PDB entry 9G26 | electron microscopy, 3.40 A resolution | chains A and S of the 17 polymer chains in the assembly

[Chain A]
Protein: DNA-directed RNA polymerase I subunit RPA190
Organism: Saccharomyces cerevisiae
Notes: EC 2.7.7.6
UniProt: P10964 (RPA1_YEAST); numbering as in UniProt (aligned over 1-1664)
Amino-acid sequence (1664 residues; row label = number of the first residue in the row):
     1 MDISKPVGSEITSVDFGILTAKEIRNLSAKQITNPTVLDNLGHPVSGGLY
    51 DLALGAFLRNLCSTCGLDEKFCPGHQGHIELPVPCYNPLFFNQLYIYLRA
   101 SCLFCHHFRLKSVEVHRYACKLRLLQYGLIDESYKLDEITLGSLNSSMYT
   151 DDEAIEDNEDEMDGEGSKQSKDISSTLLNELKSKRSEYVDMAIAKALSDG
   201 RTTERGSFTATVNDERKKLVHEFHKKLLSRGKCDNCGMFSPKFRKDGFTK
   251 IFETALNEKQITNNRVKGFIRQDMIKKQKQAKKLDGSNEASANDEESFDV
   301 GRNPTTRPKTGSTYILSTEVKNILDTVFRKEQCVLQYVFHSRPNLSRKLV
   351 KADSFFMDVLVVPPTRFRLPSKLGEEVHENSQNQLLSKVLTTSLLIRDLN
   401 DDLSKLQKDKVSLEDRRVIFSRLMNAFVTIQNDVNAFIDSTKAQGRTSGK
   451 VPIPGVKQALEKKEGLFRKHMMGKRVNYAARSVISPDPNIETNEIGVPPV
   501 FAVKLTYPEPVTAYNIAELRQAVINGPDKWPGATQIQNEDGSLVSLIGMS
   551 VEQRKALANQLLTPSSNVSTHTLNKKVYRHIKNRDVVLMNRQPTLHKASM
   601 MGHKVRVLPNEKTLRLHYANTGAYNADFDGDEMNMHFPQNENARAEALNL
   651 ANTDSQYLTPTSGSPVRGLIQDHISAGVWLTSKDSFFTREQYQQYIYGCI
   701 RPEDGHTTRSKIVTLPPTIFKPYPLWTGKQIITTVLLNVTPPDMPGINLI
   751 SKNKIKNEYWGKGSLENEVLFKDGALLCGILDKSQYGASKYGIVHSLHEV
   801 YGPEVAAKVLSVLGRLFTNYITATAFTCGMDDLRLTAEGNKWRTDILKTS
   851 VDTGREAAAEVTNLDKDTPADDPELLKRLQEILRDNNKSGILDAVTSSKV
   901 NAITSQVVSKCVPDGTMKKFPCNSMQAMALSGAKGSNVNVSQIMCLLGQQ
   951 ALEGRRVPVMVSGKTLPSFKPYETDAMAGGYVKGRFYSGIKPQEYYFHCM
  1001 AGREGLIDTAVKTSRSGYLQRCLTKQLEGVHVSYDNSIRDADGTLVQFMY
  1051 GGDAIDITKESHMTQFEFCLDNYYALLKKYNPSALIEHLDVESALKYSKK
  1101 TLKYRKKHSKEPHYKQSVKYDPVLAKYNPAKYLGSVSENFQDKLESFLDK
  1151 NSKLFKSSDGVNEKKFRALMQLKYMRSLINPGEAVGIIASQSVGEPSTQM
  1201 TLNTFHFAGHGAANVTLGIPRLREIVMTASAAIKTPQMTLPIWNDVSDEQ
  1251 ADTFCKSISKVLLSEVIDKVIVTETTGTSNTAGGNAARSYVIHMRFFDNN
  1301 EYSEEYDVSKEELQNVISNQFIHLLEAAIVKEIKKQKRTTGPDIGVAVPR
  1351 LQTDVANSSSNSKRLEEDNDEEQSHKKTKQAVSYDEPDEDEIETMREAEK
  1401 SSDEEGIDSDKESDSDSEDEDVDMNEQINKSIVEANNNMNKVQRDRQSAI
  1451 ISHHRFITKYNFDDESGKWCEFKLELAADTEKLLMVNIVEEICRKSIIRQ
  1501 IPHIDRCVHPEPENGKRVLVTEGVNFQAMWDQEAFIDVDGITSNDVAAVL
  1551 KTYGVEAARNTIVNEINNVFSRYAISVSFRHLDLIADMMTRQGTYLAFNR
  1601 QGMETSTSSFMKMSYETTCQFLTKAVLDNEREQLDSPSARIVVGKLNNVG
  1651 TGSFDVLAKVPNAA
Not modelled in the structure: 142-173, 269-311, 447-450, 1154-1159, 1201-1213, 1278-1286, 1339-1432, 1664
Metal / ion sites: Zn2+ site 1: Cys-62, Cys-65, Cys-72, His-75; Zn2+ site 2: Cys-102, Cys-105, Cys-233, Asn-235, Cys-236; Mg2+: Asp-627, Asp-629, Asp-631 (shared with 1 residue of chain R)
Curated features (UniProtKB/Swiss-Prot):
  - region: Pro-992 to Glu-1004 (Bridging helix)
  - binding site (Zn(2+)): Cys-62, Cys-65, Cys-72, His-75, Cys-102, Cys-105, Cys-233, Cys-236
  - binding site (Mg(2+)): Asp-627, Asp-629, Asp-631
  - modified residue (Phosphoserine): Ser-889, Ser-1636
Reported in the primary citation:
  - specificity-determining residues: Pro-593 (proposed by the authors, not directly observed)

[Chain S]
Molecule: Non-template DNA
Sequence (38 nucleotides; row label = number of the first residue in the row):
     1 GATTTCATACGCCATTCCTTCTCTCTGCTTATCGGTAG
Not modelled in the structure: 1-5, 14-21

[Interface between chain A and chain S]
Residue-residue contacts - 6 pairs, chain A then chain S:
  Arg-446(A) with DC13(S), base contact
  Arg-1223(A) with DT26(S), salt bridge to the phosphate
  Thr-1228(A) with DT26(S), phosphate contact; DG27(S), phosphate contact
  Asn-1599(A) with DG27(S), phosphate contact
  Gln-1601(A) with DG27(S), sugar contact
Also at the interface, not in a pair above, chain A (7 interface residues in all): His-221, Val-451
Also at the interface, not in a pair above, chain S (6 interface residues in all): DC25, DC28, DT29

[In short]
7 residues of chain A and 6 residues of chain S are in contact, with 1 salt bridge. Its one salt-bridged
contact is Arg-1223(A)/DT26(S). Cys-62(A), Cys-65(A), Cys-72(A) and His-75(A) coordinate Zn2+ site 1. UniProt
lists 8 Zn2+-binding residues and 3 Mg2+-binding residues on chain A. The paper reports the specificity
determinant Pro-593(A).
Chain A is DNA-directed RNA polymerase I subunit RPA190 (Saccharomyces cerevisiae) and chain S is Non-template
DNA; the structure, Yeast RNA polymerase I elongation complex stalled by an apurinic site, closed state, was
determined by electron microscopy together with 9G1V, 9G1X, 9G23, 9G24, 9G27, 9G29, 9G2B and 9G2C from the
same study.
